PDB entry 6AVG | X-ray diffraction, 2.60 A resolution | chains H and G of the 5 polymer chains in the assembly

# Chain H
Name: Beta-2-microglobulin
Source organism: Homo sapiens
UniProtKB: P61769 (B2MG_HUMAN); residues -7 to 99 here correspond to UniProt positions 13-119 (UniProt number = residue number + 20)
Amino-acid sequence (107 residues; each row starts with the number of its first residue; numbers below 1 keep their minus sign (Leu-7 is residue -7)):
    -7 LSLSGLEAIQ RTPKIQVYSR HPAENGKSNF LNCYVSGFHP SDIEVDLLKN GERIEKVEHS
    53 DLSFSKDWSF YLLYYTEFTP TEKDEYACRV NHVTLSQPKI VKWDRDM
Disordered / not traced: -7 to 0
Disulfide bonds: Cys25-Cys80
UniProt features mapped onto this chain:
  - modified residue: Gln2 (Pyrrolidone carboxylic acid)
  - glycosylation: Ile1 (N-linked (Glc) (glycation) isoleucine), Lys19 (N-linked (Glc) (glycation) lysine), Lys41 (N-linked (Glc) (glycation) lysine), Lys48 (N-linked (Glc) (glycation) lysine), Lys58 (N-linked (Glc) (glycation) lysine), Lys91 (N-linked (Glc) (glycation) lysine), Lys94 (N-linked (Glc) (glycation) lysine)

# Chain G
Name: HLA class I histocompatibility antigen, B-7 alpha chain
Source organism: Homo sapiens
UniProtKB: P01889 (1B07_HUMAN); residues -23 to 338 here correspond to UniProt positions 1-362 (UniProt number = residue number + 24)
Amino-acid sequence (362 residues; numbered -23 to 338; the number before each row is that of its first residue; numbers below 1 keep their minus sign (Met-23 is residue -23)):
   -23 MLVMAPRTVL LLLSAALALT ETWAGSHSMR YFYTSVSRPG RGEPRFISVG YVDDTQFVRF
    37 DSDAASPREE PRAPWIEQEG PEYWDRNTQI YKAQAQTDRE SLRNLRGYYN QSEAGSHTLQ
    97 SMYGCDVGPD GRLLRGHDQY AYDGKDYIAL NEDLRSWTAA DTAAQITQRK WEAAREAEQR
   157 RAYLEGECVE WLRRYLENGK DKLERADPPK THVTHHPISD HEATLRCWAL GFYPAEITLT
   217 WQRDGEDQTQ DTELVETRPA GDRTFQKWAA VVVPSGEEQR YTCHVQHEGL PKPLTLRWEP
   277 SSQSTVPIVG IVAGLAVLAV VVIGAVVAAV MCRRKSSGGK GGSYSQAACS DSAQGSDVSL
   337 TA
Disordered / not traced: -23 to 0, 196-197, 275-338
Disulfide bonds: Cys101-Cys164, Cys203-Cys259
UniProt features mapped onto this chain:
  - region: Val-21 to Leu-13 (VL9 epitope), Glu275 to Val285 (Connecting peptide)
  - motif: Ser77 to Gly83 (Bw6 motif)
  - binding site (a peptide antigen): Asn63, Tyr84, Thr143, Lys146, Glu152, Tyr159, Tyr171
  - glycosylation: Asn86 (N-linked (GlcNAc...) asparagine)

# How chain H and chain G interact
Residue-residue contacts (59):
  Ile1(H) - Asp119(G)  hydrogen bond (backbone-backbone)
  Ile1(H) - Lys121(G)
  Arg3(H) - Gly120(G)
  Arg3(H) - Lys121(G)
  Lys6(H) - Glu232(G)
  Gln8(H) - Val231(G)
  Gln8(H) - Glu232(G)
  Gln8(H) - Arg234(G)  hydrogen bond
  Tyr10(H) - Arg234(G)
  Tyr10(H) - Pro235(G)  hydrogen bond (side chain-backbone)
  Tyr10(H) - Gln242(G)
  Ser11(H) - Gln242(G)
  Arg12(H) - Ala236(G)  hydrogen bond (side chain-backbone)
  Arg12(H) - Gly237(G)
  Arg12(H) - Asp238(G)
  Arg12(H) - Gln242(G)  hydrogen bond (backbone-side chain)
  Asn24(H) - Pro235(G)
  Asn24(H) - Ala236(G)  hydrogen bond (side chain-backbone)
  Tyr26(H) - Pro235(G)
  Ser28(H) - Glu232(G)  hydrogen bond
  His31(H) - Gln96(G)  hydrogen bond
  His31(H) - Asp119(G)
  His31(H) - Gly120(G)
  Ser33(H) - Val12(G)
  Asp53(H) - Val25(G)
  Asp53(H) - Gln32(G)  hydrogen bond
  Asp53(H) - Arg35(G)  salt bridge
  Asp53(H) - Arg48(G)  salt bridge
  Leu54(H) - Ile23(G)  hydrophobic
  Leu54(H) - Val25(G)
  Ser55(H) - Val25(G)
  Ser55(H) - Tyr27(G)
  Phe56(H) - Phe8(G)  hydrophobic
  Phe56(H) - Tyr9(G)
  Phe56(H) - Thr10(G)
  Phe56(H) - Gln96(G)
  Phe56(H) - Ser97(G)
  Phe56(H) - Met98(G)  hydrophobic
  Ser57(H) - Met98(G)
  Lys58(H) - Met98(G)
  Trp60(H) - Gln96(G)  hydrogen bond (backbone-side chain)
  Trp60(H) - Met98(G)  hydrophobic
  Trp60(H) - Gln115(G)
  Trp60(H) - Tyr116(G)
  Trp60(H) - Ala117(G)
  Trp60(H) - Gly120(G)
  Trp60(H) - Asp122(G)  hydrogen bond
  Phe62(H) - Thr10(G)
  Phe62(H) - Gln96(G)
  Tyr63(H) - Tyr27(G)  hydrogen bond
  Leu65(H) - Pro235(G)
  Leu65(H) - Gly237(G)
  Asp98(H) - His192(G)
  Asp98(H) - Arg202(G)  hydrogen bond (backbone-side chain)
  Asp98(H) - Trp204(G)
  Met99(H) - Arg202(G)
  Met99(H) - Trp204(G)
  Met99(H) - Arg234(G)  hydrogen bond (backbone-side chain)
  Met99(H) - Trp244(G)  hydrogen bond (backbone-side chain)
Other interface residues (no listed pair), chain H (28 interface residues in all): His13, Pro14, Pro32, Asp59
Other interface residues (no listed pair), chain G (35 interface residues in all): Thr94, Leu206, Thr233

# In short
28 residues of chain H face 35 of chain G across their interface, with 15 hydrogen bonds and 2 salt bridges.
Polar pairs include Asp53(H)-Arg35(G), Asp53(H)-Arg48(G) and Gln8(H)-Arg234(G). UniProt lists 7 peptide
antigen-binding residues on chain G.
Chain H is Beta-2-microglobulin and chain G is HLA class I histocompatibility antigen, B-7 alpha chain, both
from Homo sapiens; the structure, Crystal structure of the KFJ37 TCR-NY-ESO-1-HLA-B*07:02 complex, was
determined by X-ray diffraction (same publication as 6AT5, 6AT6 and 6AVF).
